PDB entry 7FDA | electron microscopy, 4.20 A resolution (low resolution: residue-level contacts below are approximate; hydrogen-bond / salt-bridge calls are withheld) | chains W and X of the 31 polymer chains in the assembly

Chain W (and X):
Molecule: V-type proton ATPase subunit c
Organism: Saccharomyces cerevisiae S288C
Notes: chain X of this document is another copy of the same molecule, construct and numbering; everything in this record applies to it too
UniProtKB: P25515 (VATL1_YEAST); residues 1-160 here = UniProt positions 1-160
Amino-acid sequence (160 residues; numbered 1 to 160; the number before each row is that of its first residue):
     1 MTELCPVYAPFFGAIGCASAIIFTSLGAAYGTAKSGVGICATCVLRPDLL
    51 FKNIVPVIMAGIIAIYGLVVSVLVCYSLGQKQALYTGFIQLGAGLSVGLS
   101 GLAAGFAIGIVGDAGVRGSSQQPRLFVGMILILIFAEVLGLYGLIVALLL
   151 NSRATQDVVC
Unresolved in the structure: 160
Swiss-Prot annotation at these positions:
  - site: Glu137 (Essential for proton translocation)
  - mutagenesis: Glu137 (E137D: Partial inactivation; E137Q/V/K: Inactivation)

Chain W / chain X interface:
Residue-residue contacts (43; chain W residue first):
  Glu3(W) - Met1(X)
  Glu3(W) - Val7(X)
  Leu4(W) - Met1(X)
  Tyr8(W) - Tyr8(X)
  Phe12(W) - Phe11(X)
  Leu84(W) - Val7(X)
  Leu84(W) - Tyr8(X)
  Tyr85(W) - Pro10(X)
  Tyr85(W) - Leu78(X)
  Tyr85(W) - Gly79(X)
  Tyr85(W) - Gln80(X)
  Phe88(W) - Val7(X)
  Phe88(W) - Tyr8(X)
  Phe88(W) - Phe11(X)
  Phe88(W) - Ala14(X)
  Gly92(W) - Ala18(X)
  Ser96(W) - Ala18(X)
  Ser96(W) - Ile22(X)
  Leu99(W) - Ile22(X)
  Ser100(W) - Ile22(X)
  Ala103(W) - Leu26(X)
  Ala103(W) - Ala29(X)
  Ile110(W) - Ala33(X)
  Ile110(W) - Val37(X)
  Ala114(W) - Cys40(X)
  Gly115(W) - Cys40(X)
  Gly118(W) - Val44(X)
  Leu125(W) - Val44(X)
  Gly128(W) - Leu50(X)
  Met129(W) - Cys40(X)
  Ile132(W) - Val57(X)
  Phe135(W) - Val57(X)
  Leu139(W) - Ser25(X)
  Leu139(W) - Ala29(X)
  Tyr142(W) - Leu68(X)
  Ile145(W) - Leu68(X)
  Val146(W) - Leu68(X)
  Val146(W) - Ser71(X)
  Arg153(W) - Cys75(X)
  Arg153(W) - Tyr76(X)
  Arg153(W) - Ser77(X)
  Arg153(W) - Leu78(X)
  Asp157(W) - Gln80(X)
Other interface residues (no listed pair), chain W (34 interface residues in all): Ala83, Ile89, Leu91, Phe106, Ala107, Val111, Leu149
Other interface residues (no listed pair), chain X (31 interface residues in all): Ile15, Ile21, Ile54, Ile58, Ile65, Gln82

Overview:
34 residues of chain W face 31 of chain X across their interface. UniProt lists one mutagenesis site on chain
W.
Chain W and chain X are both V-type proton ATPase subunit c (Saccharomyces cerevisiae S288C); the structure,
CryoEM Structure of Reconstituted V-ATPase, state1, was determined by electron microscopy.
